PDB entry 5AEM | X-ray diffraction, 3.40 A resolution | chain A

[Chain A]
Protein: Transcription factor tau 131 kDa subunit
From: Saccharomyces cerevisiae S288C
Notes: fragment: n-terminal tpr array, residues 123-566
UniProt: P33339 (TFC4_YEAST); residues 123-566 here = UniProt positions 123-566
Sequence (447 residues; row label = number of the first residue in the row):
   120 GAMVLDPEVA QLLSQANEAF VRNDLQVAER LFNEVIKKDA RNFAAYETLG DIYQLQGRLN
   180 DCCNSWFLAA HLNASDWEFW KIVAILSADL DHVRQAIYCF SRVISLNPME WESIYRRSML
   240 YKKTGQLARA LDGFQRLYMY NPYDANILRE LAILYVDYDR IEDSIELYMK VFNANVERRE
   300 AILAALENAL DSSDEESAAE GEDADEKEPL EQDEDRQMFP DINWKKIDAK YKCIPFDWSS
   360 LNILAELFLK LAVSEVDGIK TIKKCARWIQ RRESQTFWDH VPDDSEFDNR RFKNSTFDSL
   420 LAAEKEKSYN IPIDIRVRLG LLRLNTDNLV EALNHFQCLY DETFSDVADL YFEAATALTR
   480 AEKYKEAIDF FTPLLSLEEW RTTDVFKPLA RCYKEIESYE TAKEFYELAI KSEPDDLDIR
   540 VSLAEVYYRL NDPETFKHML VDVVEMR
Disordered / not traced: 120-130, 313-336, 562-566
Construct notes: expression tag (120-122)
UniProt features mapped onto this chain:
  - modified residue: S311 (Phosphoserine)
  - natural variant: I280 (I280T: In strain: SK1)
  - mutagenesis: E148 (E148K: In PCF1-17; increases RNA polymerase III gene transcription), F162 (F162L: In PCF1-12; increases RNA polymerase III gene transcription; F162S: In PCF1-139; increases RNA polymerase III gene transcription), A164 (A164V: In PCF1-19; increases RNA polymerase III gene transcription), T167 (T167I: In PCF1-2; increases RNA polymerase III gene transcription due to an increase in the recruitment of BRF1 to TFIIIC-DNA. No effect on affinity of TFIIIC for DNA), Y172 (Y172C: In PCF1-11; increases RNA polymerase III gene transcription), A188 (A188T: In PCF1-23; increases RNA polymerase III gene transcription), H190 (H190Y: In PCF1-1; affects the rate of recruitment of TFIIIB to the template. Increases the amount of transcriptionally active TFIIIB. Increases RNA polymerase III gene transcription ...), N192 (N192L: In PCF1-138; increases RNA polymerase III gene transcription), W199 (W199R: In PCF1-15; increases RNA polymerase III gene transcription), L469 (L469K: RNA polymerase III defective. Defect in the recruitment of BRF1 into TFIIIB-TFIIIC-DNA complexes and diminished direct interaction between TFC4 and BRF1 ...), E472 (E472K: RNA polymerase III defective), V504 (V504K: RNA polymerase III defective), 2 further mutagenesis entries in UniProt
What the authors report for this chain:
  - mutagenesis - D468K, L469K: abolished binding to tau138 proteins
  - mutagenesis - E472K, E498K: decreased binding to tau138 proteins
  - mutagenesis - E497K: unchanged binding to tau138 proteins
  - mutagenesis - D468K, L469K: decreased binding to Bdp1
  - mutagenesis - D468K, L469K: unchanged binding to Brf1-TBP

[Summary]
From UniProt: 14 mutagenesis sites. From the paper: D468K and L469K abolish binding to tau138 proteins; E472K
and E498K reduce binding to tau138 proteins.
Chain A is Transcription factor tau 131 kDa subunit (Saccharomyces cerevisiae S288C); the structure, Structure
of t131 N-terminal TPR array, was determined by X-ray diffraction, deposited together with 5AIM and 5AIO.
